Entry 6A5O (electron microscopy, 9.90 A resolution (very low resolution: no residue pairs are listed; an interface is given only as per-side residue counts)); this record covers chains N and c of the 23 polymer chains in the assembly.

Chain N:
Molecule: 198-nt DNA strand
Sequence (198 nucleotides; numbered -125 to 72; the number before each row is that of its first residue; numbers below 1 keep their minus sign (DG-125 is residue -125)):
  -125 GCTTACGTCA GTCTGGCCAT CTTTGTGTTT GGTGTGTTTG GGTGGTGGCC GTTTTCGTTG
   -65 TTTTTTTCTG TCTCGTGCCT GGTGTCTTGG GTGTAATCCC CTTGGCGGTT AAAACGCGGG
    -5 GGACAGCGCG TACGTGCGTT TAAGCGGTGC TAGAGCTGTC TACGACCAAT TGAGCGGCCT
    55 CGGCACCGGG ATTCTGAT
Disordered / not traced: -125 to -106, -93 to -85

Chain c:
Protein: Histone H2A type 1-B/E
Source organism: Homo sapiens
UniProtKB: P04908 (H2A1B_HUMAN); residues 0-129 here correspond to UniProt positions 1-130 (UniProt number = residue number + 1)
Sequence (133 residues; numbered -3 to 129; the number before each row is that of its first residue; numbers below 1 keep their minus sign (Gly-3 is residue -3)):
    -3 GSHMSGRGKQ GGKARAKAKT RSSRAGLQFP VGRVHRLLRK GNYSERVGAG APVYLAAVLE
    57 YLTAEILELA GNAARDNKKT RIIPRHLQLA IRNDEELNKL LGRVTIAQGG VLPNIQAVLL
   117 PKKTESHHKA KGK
Disordered / not traced: -3 to 15, 119-129
Construct notes: expression tag (-3 to -1)

Interface between chain N and chain c:
At this resolution (10 A) residue pairs are not listed: 7 residues of chain N and 12 of chain c lie at the interface.

In short:
7 residues of chain N face 12 of chain c across their interface.
Chain N is a 198-nt DNA strand and chain c is Histone H2A type 1-B/E (Homo sapiens); the structure, RNA
polymerase II elongation complex stalled at SHL(-6) of the nucleosome, was determined by electron microscopy
together with 6A5L, 6A5P, 6A5R, 6A5T, 6A5U and 6INQ from the same study.
